PDB entry 2RM2 | X-ray diffraction, 3.00 A resolution | chains 2 and 3 of the 4 polymer chains in the assembly

== Chain 2 ==
Name: Human rhinovirus 14 coat protein (subunit VP2)
Organism: Human rhinovirus 14
Reference sequence: P03303 (POLG_HRV14); residues 1-262 here correspond to UniProt positions 69-330 (UniProt number = residue number + 68)
Amino-acid sequence (262 residues; each row starts with the number of its first residue):
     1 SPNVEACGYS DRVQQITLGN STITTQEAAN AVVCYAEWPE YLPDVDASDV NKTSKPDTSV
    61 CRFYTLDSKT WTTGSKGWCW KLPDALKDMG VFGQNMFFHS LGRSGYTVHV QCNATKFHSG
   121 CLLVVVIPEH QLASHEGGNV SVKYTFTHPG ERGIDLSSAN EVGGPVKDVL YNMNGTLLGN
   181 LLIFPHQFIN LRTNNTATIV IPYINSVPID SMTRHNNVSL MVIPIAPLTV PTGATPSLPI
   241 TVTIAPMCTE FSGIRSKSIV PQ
Disordered / not traced: 1-7
Construct notes: conflict L170 (Ile239 in P03303)

== Chain 3 ==
Name: Human rhinovirus 14 coat protein (subunit VP3)
Organism: Human rhinovirus 14
Reference sequence: P03303 (POLG_HRV14); residues 1-236 here correspond to UniProt positions 331-566 (UniProt number = residue number + 330)
Amino-acid sequence (236 residues; numbered 1 to 236; the number before each row is that of its first residue):
     1 GLPTTTLPGS GQFLTTDDRQ SPSALPNYEP TPRIHIPGKV HNLLEIIQVD TLIPMNNTHT
    61 KDEVNSYLIP LNANRQNEQV FGTNLFIGDG VFKTTLLGEI VQYYTHWSGS LRFSLMYTGP
   121 ALSSAKLILA YTPPGARGPQ DRREAMLGTH VVWDIGLQST IVMTIPWTSG VQFRYTDPDT
   181 YTSAGFLSCW YQTSLILPPE TTGQVYLLSF ISACPDFKLR LMKDTQTISQ TVALTE

== Interface between chain 2 and chain 3 ==
Pairs across the interface (61; chain 2 residue first):
  R12(2) with L157(3)
  Y35(2) with P37(3), hydrophobic; G38(3)
  E37(2) with H35(3), salt bridge; P37(3)
  D46(2) with I34(3); H35(3), hydrogen bond (side chain-backbone)
  K116(2) with P120(3); A121(3), hydrogen bond (backbone-backbone); L122(3), hydrogen bond (backbone-backbone)
  F117(2) with P120(3); L122(3), hydrophobic; P199(3); T201(3)
  H118(2) with P120(3)
  S119(2) with T118(3)
  G120(2) with T118(3)
  N139(2) with E236(3), hydrogen bond (side chain-backbone)
  L170(2) with D62(3); E63(3); V64(3); Y67(3), hydrophobic
  Y171(2) with D62(3), hydrogen bond
  L177(2) with T94(3)
  L178(2) with V64(3), hydrophobic
  G179(2) with T51(3); L52(3), hydrogen bond (backbone-backbone); Y67(3), hydrogen bond (backbone-side chain)
  N180(2) with T51(3); T94(3), hydrogen bond (side chain-backbone); T95(3); L96(3), hydrogen bond (side chain-backbone)
  L182(2) with V49(3); D50(3); T51(3); L52(3), hydrophobic; F210(3), hydrophobic
  I183(2) with V49(3), hydrophobic; L96(3), hydrophobic
  N190(2) with M116(3); Y117(3); T118(3)
  R192(2) with Y117(3); G119(3), hydrogen bond (side chain-backbone); P120(3); A121(3); G156(3), hydrogen bond (side chain-backbone)
  T193(2) with S159(3)
  I204(2) with P37(3), hydrophobic
  N205(2) with I36(3)
  S206(2) with I34(3)
  V207(2) with I34(3)
  P208(2) with I34(3)
  I225(2) with V64(3); L68(3)
  A226(2) with L68(3), hydrophobic; T118(3)
  P227(2) with L68(3); Y206(3), hydrophobic
  P231(2) with E200(3)
  T232(2) with E200(3), hydrogen bond (backbone-backbone)
Other interface residues (no listed pair), chain 2 (37 interface residues in all): C121, V169, F188, P202, Y203, T229
Other interface residues (no listed pair), chain 3 (39 interface residues in all): R33, I46, I155, P198, T202, L208

== Summary ==
37 residues of chain 2 and 39 residues of chain 3 are in contact, with 12 hydrogen bonds and 1 salt bridge.
Polar contacts include E37(2)-H35(3), D46(2)-H35(3) and N139(2)-E236(3).
Chain 2 is Human rhinovirus 14 coat protein (subunit VP2) and chain 3 is Human rhinovirus 14 coat protein
(subunit VP3), both from Human rhinovirus 14; the structure, Structural analysis of antiviral agents that
interact with the capsid of human rhinoviruses, was determined by X-ray diffraction (same publication as 1R08,
2R04, 2R06, 2R07, 2RR1, 2RS1, 2RS3 and 2RS5).
